8C60 - chains A and B of the 4 polymer chains in the assembly; structure by electron microscopy, 3.40 A resolution.

Chain A:
Protein: Isoform 2 of Paired amphipathic helix protein Sin3b
Organism: Homo sapiens
UniProtKB: O75182 (SIN3B_HUMAN), isoform O75182-2; numbering as in UniProt (aligned over 1-1130)
Sequence (1130 residues; each row starts with the number of its first residue):
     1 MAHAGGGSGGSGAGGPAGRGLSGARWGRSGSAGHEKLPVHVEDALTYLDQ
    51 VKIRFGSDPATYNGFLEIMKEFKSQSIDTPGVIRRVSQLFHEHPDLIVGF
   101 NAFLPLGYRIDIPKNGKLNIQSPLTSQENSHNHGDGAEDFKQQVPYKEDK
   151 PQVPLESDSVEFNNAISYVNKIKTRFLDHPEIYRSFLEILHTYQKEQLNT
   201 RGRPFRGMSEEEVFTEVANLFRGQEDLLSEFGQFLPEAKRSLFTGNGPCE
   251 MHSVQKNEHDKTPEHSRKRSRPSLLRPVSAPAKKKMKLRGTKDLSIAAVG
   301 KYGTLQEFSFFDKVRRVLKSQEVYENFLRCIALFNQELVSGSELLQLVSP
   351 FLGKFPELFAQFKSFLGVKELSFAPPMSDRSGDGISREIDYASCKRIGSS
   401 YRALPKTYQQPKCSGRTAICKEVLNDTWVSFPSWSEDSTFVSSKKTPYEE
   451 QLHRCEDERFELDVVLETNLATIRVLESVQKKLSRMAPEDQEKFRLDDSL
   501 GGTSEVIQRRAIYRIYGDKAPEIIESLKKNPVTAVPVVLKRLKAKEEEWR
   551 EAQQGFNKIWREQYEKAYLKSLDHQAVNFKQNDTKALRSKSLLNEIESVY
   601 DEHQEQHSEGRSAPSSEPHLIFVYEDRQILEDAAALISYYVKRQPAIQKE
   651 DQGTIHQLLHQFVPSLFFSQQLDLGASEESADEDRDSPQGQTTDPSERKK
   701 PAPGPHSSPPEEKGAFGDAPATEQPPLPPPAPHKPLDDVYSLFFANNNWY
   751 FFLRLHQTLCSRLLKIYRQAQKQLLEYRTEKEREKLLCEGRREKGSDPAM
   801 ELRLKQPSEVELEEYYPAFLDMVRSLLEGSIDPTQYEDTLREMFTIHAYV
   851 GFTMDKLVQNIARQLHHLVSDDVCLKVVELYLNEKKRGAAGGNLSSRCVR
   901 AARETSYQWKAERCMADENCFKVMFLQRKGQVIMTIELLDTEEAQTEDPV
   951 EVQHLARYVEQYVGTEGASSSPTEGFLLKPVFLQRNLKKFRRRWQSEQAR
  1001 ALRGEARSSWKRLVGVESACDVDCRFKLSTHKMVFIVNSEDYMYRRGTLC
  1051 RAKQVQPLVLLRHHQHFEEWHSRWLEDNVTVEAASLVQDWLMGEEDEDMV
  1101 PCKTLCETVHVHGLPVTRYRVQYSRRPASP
Not modelled in the structure: 1-303, 368-393, 671-736, 794-801, 940-1130
What the authors report for this chain:
  - mutagenesis - E456R/D457R/E461R: decreased catalytic activity
  - mutagenesis - E436A/D437A: abolished catalytic activity on deacetylate H3K27 from a nucleosome

Chain B:
Protein: Histone deacetylase 2
Organism: Homo sapiens
Notes: EC 3.5.1.98, 3.5.1.-
UniProtKB: Q92769 (HDAC2_HUMAN); residues 1-488 here = UniProt positions 1-488
Sequence (488 residues; numbered 1 to 488; the number before each row is that of its first residue):
     1 MAYSQGGGKKKVCYYYDGDIGNYYYGQGHPMKPHRIRMTHNLLLNYGLYR
    51 KMEIYRPHKATAEEMTKYHSDEYIKFLRSIRPDNMSEYSKQMQRFNVGED
   101 CPVFDGLFEFCQLSTGGSVAGAVKLNRQQTDMAVNWAGGLHHAKKSEASG
   151 FCYVNDIVLAILELLKYHQRVLYIDIDIHHGDGVEEAFYTTDRVMTVSFH
   201 KYGEYFPGTGDLRDIGAGKGKYYAVNFPMRDGIDDESYGQIFKPIISKVM
   251 EMYQPSAVVLQCGADSLSGDRLGCFNLTVKGHAKCVEVVKTFNLPLLMLG
   301 GGGYTIRNVARCWTYETAVALDCEIPNELPYNDYFEYFGPDFKLHISPSN
   351 MTNQNTPEYMEKIKQRLFENLRMLPHAPGVQMQAIPEDAVHEDSGDEDGE
   401 DPDKRISIRASDKRIACDEEFSDSEDEGEGGRRNVADHKKGAKKARIEED
   451 KKETEDKKTDVKEEDKSKDNSGEKTDTKGTKSEQLSNP
Not modelled in the structure: 1-7, 376-488
Ion coordination: Ca2+ site 1: Asp175, Asp177, His179, Ser198, Phe199; Zn2+: Asp177, His179, Asp265; Ca2+ site 2: Phe188, Val194, Tyr223
Curated features (UniProtKB/Swiss-Prot):
  - active site: His142
  - binding site (1D-myo-inositol 1,4,5,6-tetrakisphosphate): Gly28, Lys32, Arg271
  - binding site (Ca(2+)): Asp175, Asp177, His179, Phe188, Thr191, Val194, Ser198, Phe199, Tyr223
  - binding site (Zn(2+)): Asp177, His179, Asp265
  - modified residue: Lys75 (N6-acetyllysine), Lys221 (N6-acetyllysine), Cys262 (S-nitrosocysteine), Cys274 (S-nitrosocysteine), Ser394 (Phosphoserine), Ser407 (Phosphoserine), Ser422 (Phosphoserine), Ser424 (Phosphoserine)
  - cross-link (Glycyl lysine isopeptide (Lys-Gly)): Lys75 (interchain with G-Cter in SUMO2), Lys439 (interchain with G-Cter in SUMO2), Lys452 (interchain with G-Cter in SUMO2), Lys458 (interchain with G-Cter in SUMO2), Lys462 (interchain with G-Cter in SUMO2), Lys478 (interchain with G-Cter in SUMO2), Lys481 (interchain with G-Cter in SUMO2)

Interface between chain A and chain B:
Contacting residue pairs (142):
  Ile397(A) - Tyr189(B)  hydrophobic
  Ile397(A) - Gly216(B)
  Ile397(A) - Ala217(B)  hydrophobic
  Gly398(A) - Asp214(B)
  Ser399(A) - Asp211(B)  hydrogen bond
  Ser399(A) - Arg213(B)
  Ser399(A) - Asp214(B)  hydrogen bond (backbone-side chain)
  Ser400(A) - Thr209(B)
  Ser400(A) - Gly210(B)
  Ser400(A) - Asp214(B)  hydrogen bond
  Tyr401(A) - Asp182(B)
  Tyr401(A) - Glu185(B)  hydrogen bond
  Tyr401(A) - Glu186(B)  hydrogen bond (side chain-backbone)
  Tyr401(A) - Tyr189(B)  hydrophobic
  Pro411(A) - Ser70(B)
  Lys412(A) - Asp71(B)
  Cys413(A) - Thr66(B)
  Cys413(A) - His69(B)  hydrogen bond (side chain-backbone)
  Cys413(A) - Ser70(B)
  Cys413(A) - Asp71(B)
  Ser414(A) - Thr66(B)
  Ser414(A) - Asp71(B)  hydrogen bond
  Gly415(A) - Lys67(B)
  Arg416(A) - Lys67(B)
  Arg416(A) - Lys145(B)
  Ile419(A) - Leu162(B)
  Ile419(A) - Lys166(B)
  Cys420(A) - Lys67(B)
  Val423(A) - Leu165(B)  hydrophobic
  Val423(A) - Thr191(B)  hydrogen bond (backbone-side chain)
  Val423(A) - Arg193(B)
  Leu424(A) - Tyr68(B)  hydrophobic
  Leu424(A) - Ala187(B)
  Leu424(A) - Phe188(B)  hydrophobic
  Asn425(A) - Glu186(B)  hydrogen bond (side chain-backbone)
  Asn425(A) - Ala187(B)  hydrogen bond (backbone-backbone)
  Asn425(A) - Thr190(B)
  Trp428(A) - Thr190(B)
  Trp428(A) - Ala217(B)
  Val429(A) - Glu186(B)
  Ser430(A) - Lys144(B)  hydrogen bond (backbone-side chain)
  Ser430(A) - Glu186(B)  hydrogen bond
  Phe431(A) - Pro207(B)
  Phe431(A) - Thr209(B)
  Pro432(A) - Lys144(B)
  Pro432(A) - Ser149(B)
  Pro432(A) - Phe206(B)  hydrophobic
  Pro432(A) - Pro207(B)
  Ser433(A) - Pro207(B)  hydrogen bond (backbone-backbone)
  Trp434(A) - Glu204(B)
  Trp434(A) - Tyr205(B)
  Trp434(A) - Phe206(B)
  Trp434(A) - Pro207(B)
  Ser435(A) - Asp100(B)
  Ser435(A) - Phe206(B)
  Glu436(A) - Asp100(B)  hydrogen bond (backbone-side chain)
  Glu436(A) - His142(B)  salt bridge
  Glu436(A) - Gly150(B)
  Glu436(A) - Phe151(B)
  Glu436(A) - His179(B)  salt bridge
  Glu436(A) - Phe206(B)
  Glu436(A) - Leu272(B)
  Glu436(A) - Tyr304(B)  hydrogen bond
  Asp437(A) - Pro30(B)
  Asp437(A) - Leu272(B)
  Phe440(A) - Arg271(B)
  Phe440(A) - Gly273(B)
  Phe440(A) - Cys274(B)  hydrophobic
  Lys444(A) - Lys201(B)
  Lys444(A) - Asp231(B)  salt bridge
  Lys445(A) - Gly269(B)
  Lys445(A) - Asp270(B)  hydrogen bond (side chain-backbone)
  Lys445(A) - Arg271(B)
  Lys445(A) - Gly273(B)
  Glu449(A) - Gly269(B)
  His453(A) - Gly269(B)
  His453(A) - Arg271(B)
  Glu456(A) - Ile306(B)
  Glu456(A) - Tyr337(B)
  Asp457(A) - Lys32(B)  salt bridge
  Asp457(A) - Arg271(B)  salt bridge
  Arg459(A) - Glu336(B)  hydrogen bond (side chain-backbone)
  Arg459(A) - Tyr337(B)
  Phe460(A) - Tyr24(B)  hydrophobic
  Phe460(A) - Lys32(B)
  Phe460(A) - His34(B)
  Glu461(A) - Tyr24(B)  hydrogen bond
  Asp463(A) - His34(B)
  Asp463(A) - Tyr334(B)
  Asp463(A) - Tyr337(B)  hydrogen bond
  Val464(A) - Gly21(B)
  Glu467(A) - Asn22(B)
  Glu467(A) - Arg37(B)
  Glu467(A) - Tyr334(B)
  Thr468(A) - Asn22(B)
  Ala471(A) - Asn22(B)
  Thr503(A) - Asp19(B)
  Thr503(A) - Lys59(B)  hydrogen bond (backbone-side chain)
  Ser504(A) - Asp19(B)
  Ser504(A) - Tyr23(B)
  Ser504(A) - Glu109(B)  hydrogen bond
  Glu505(A) - Glu109(B)  hydrogen bond (backbone-side chain)
  Val506(A) - Gly106(B)
  Val506(A) - Glu109(B)
  Ile507(A) - Asn22(B)
  Arg510(A) - Tyr24(B)
  Arg510(A) - Asp105(B)  salt bridge
  Asn557(A) - Glu336(B)
  Arg561(A) - Glu336(B)  salt bridge
  Tyr564(A) - Arg307(B)
  Glu565(A) - Pro340(B)
  Tyr568(A) - Pro340(B)
  Tyr568(A) - Asp341(B)
  Leu572(A) - Ser347(B)
  Leu572(A) - Ser349(B)
  Leu572(A) - Asn350(B)
  Asp573(A) - Asn350(B)  hydrogen bond
  His574(A) - Asn350(B)  hydrogen bond (backbone-side chain)
  His574(A) - Met351(B)
  Gln575(A) - Asn350(B)  hydrogen bond (side chain-backbone)
  Arg783(A) - Glu324(B)  salt bridge
  Arg783(A) - Ile325(B)
  Arg783(A) - Asn327(B)
  Glu784(A) - Asn327(B)
  Glu784(A) - Glu328(B)
  Leu787(A) - Glu324(B)
  Leu787(A) - Pro326(B)  hydrophobic
  Glu789(A) - Cys323(B)
  Glu789(A) - Pro326(B)
  Gly790(A) - Arg50(B)
  Gly790(A) - Lys51(B)
  Arg792(A) - Lys9(B)  hydrogen bond (backbone-side chain)
  Arg792(A) - Lys51(B)
  Arg792(A) - Cys323(B)
  Glu793(A) - Lys9(B)
  Glu793(A) - Arg50(B)
  Glu793(A) - Lys51(B)
  Leu802(A) - Phe335(B)
  Arg803(A) - Leu329(B)  hydrogen bond (side chain-backbone)
  Arg803(A) - Phe335(B)
  Ile846(A) - Pro348(B)
  Ile846(A) - Asn350(B)  hydrogen bond (backbone-side chain)
Also at the interface, not in a pair above, chain A (72 interface residues in all): Glu422, Asp426, Leu452, Glu780, Thr845, Tyr849
Also at the interface, not in a pair above, chain B (94 interface residues in all): Asp17, Gly28, Tyr46, Gly47, Ser146, Glu147, Val158, Gly208, Pro330, Gly339, Phe342, Thr352

Summary:
Chain A and chain B form an interface of 72 and 94 residues respectively; the contacts include 28 hydrogen
bonds and 8 salt bridges. Among the polar pairs are Glu436(A)-His142(B), Glu436(A)-His179(B) and
Lys444(A)-Asp231(B). The paper reports that E456R/D457R/E461R of chain A reduce catalytic activity;
E436A/D437A of chain A abolish catalytic activity on deacetylate H3K27 from a nucleosome.
Here chain A is Isoform 2 of Paired amphipathic helix protein Sin3b and chain B is Histone deacetylase 2, both
from Homo sapiens. Entry 8C60 (Cryo-EM structure of the human SIN3B full-length complex at 3.4 Angstrom
resolution) was determined by electron microscopy together with 8BPA, 8BPB and 8BPC from the same study.
